PDB entry 5UAC | X-ray diffraction, 3.80 A resolution | chains C and E of the 6 polymer chains in the assembly

# Chain C
Protein: DNA-directed RNA polymerase subunit beta
Source organism: Escherichia coli (strain K12)
Notes: EC 2.7.7.6
UniProt: P0A8V2 (RPOB_ECOLI); numbering as in UniProt (aligned over 1-1342)
Chain sequence (1342 residues; each row starts with the number of its first residue):
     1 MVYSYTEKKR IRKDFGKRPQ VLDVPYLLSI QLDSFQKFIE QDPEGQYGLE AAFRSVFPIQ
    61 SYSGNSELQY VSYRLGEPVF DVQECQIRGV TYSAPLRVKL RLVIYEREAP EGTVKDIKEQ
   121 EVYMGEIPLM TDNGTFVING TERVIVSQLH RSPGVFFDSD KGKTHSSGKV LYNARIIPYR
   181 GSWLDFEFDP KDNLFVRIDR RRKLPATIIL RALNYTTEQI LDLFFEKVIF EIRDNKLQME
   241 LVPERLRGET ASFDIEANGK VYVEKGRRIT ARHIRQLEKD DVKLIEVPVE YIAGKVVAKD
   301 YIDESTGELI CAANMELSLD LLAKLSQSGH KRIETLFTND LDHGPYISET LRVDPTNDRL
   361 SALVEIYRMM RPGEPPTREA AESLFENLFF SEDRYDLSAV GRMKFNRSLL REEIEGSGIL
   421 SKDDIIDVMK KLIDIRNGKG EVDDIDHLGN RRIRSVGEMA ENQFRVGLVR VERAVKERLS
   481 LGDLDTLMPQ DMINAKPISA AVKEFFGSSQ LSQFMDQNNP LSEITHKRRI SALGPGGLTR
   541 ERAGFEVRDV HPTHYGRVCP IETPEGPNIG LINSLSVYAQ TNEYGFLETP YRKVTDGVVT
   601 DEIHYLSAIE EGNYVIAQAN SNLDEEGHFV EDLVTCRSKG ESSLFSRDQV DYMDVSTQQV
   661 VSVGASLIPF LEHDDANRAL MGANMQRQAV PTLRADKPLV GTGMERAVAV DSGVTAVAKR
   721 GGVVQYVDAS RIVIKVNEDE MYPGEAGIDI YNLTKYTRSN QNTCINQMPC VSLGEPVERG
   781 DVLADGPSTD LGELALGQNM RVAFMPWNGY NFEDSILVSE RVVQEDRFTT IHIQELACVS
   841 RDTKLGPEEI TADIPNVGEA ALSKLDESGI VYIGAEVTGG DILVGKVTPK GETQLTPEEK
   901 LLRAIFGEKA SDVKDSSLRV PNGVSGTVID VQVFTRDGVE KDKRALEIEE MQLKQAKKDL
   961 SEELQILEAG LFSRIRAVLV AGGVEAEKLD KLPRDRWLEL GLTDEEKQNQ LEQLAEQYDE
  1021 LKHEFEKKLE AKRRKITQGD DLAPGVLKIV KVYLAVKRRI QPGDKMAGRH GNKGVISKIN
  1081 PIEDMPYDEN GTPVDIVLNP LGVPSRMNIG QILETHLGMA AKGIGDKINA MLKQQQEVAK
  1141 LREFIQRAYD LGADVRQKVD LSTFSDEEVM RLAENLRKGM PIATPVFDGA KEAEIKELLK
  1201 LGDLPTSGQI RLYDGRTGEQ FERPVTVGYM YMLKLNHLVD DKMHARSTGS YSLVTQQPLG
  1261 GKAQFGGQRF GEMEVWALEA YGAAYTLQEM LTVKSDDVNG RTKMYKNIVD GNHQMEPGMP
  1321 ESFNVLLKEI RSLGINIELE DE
UniProt features mapped onto this chain:
  - modified residue (N6-acetyllysine): Lys-1022, Lys-1200
  - mutagenesis: Ile-561 (I561S: Resistant to antibiotics salinamide A and B), Ile-569 (I569S: Resistant to antibiotics salinamide A and B), Ala-665 (A665E: Resistant to antibiotics salinamide A and B), Asp-675 (D675A/G: Resistant to antibiotics salinamide A and B), Asn-677 (N677H/K: Resistant to antibiotics salinamide A and B), Leu-680 (L680M: Resistant to antibiotics salinamide A and B), Glu-813 (E813K: Disrupts the enzyme's active center)
Residues lining bound ligands: rifampicin (RFP): Arg-143, Ser-509, Gln-510, Leu-511, Ser-512, Gln-513, Phe-514, Asp-516, His-526, Arg-529, Ser-531, Leu-533, Gly-534, Arg-540, Pro-564, Asn-568, Ile-572, Arg-687
What the authors report for this chain:
  - binding site for rifampicin: Gln-513, Phe-514, Asp-516, His-526, Arg-529, Ser-531, Gly-534 to Glu-541, Arg-687
  - contacts within the chain: Gln-513/His-526 (hydrogen bond)
  - mutagenesis - D516V, S531L (Kd 263 uM): decreased binding to rifampicin
  - mutagenesis - H526Y (IC50 >= 2 mM): abolished binding to rifampicin

# Chain E
Protein: DNA-directed RNA polymerase subunit omega
Source organism: Escherichia coli (strain K12)
Notes: EC 2.7.7.6
UniProt: P0A800 (RPOZ_ECOLI); residues 1-91 here = UniProt positions 1-91
Chain sequence (91 residues; numbered 1 to 91; the number before each row is that of its first residue):
     1 MARVTVQDAV EKIGNRFDLV LVAARRARQM QVGGKDPLVP EENDKTTVIA LREIEEGLIN
    61 NQILDVRERQ EQQEQEAAEL QAVTAIAEGR R
Disordered / not traced: 1, 91

# Interface between chain C and chain E
Pairs across the interface (7; chain C residue first):
  Gly-1282(C) / Phe-17(E)
  Gly-1311(C) / Gln-31(E)
  Asn-1312(C) / Gln-31(E)
  Asn-1312(C) / Val-32(E)
  His-1313(C) / Arg-28(E)  hydrogen bond (backbone-side chain)
  His-1313(C) / Gln-31(E)  hydrogen bond (backbone-side chain)
  Gln-1314(C) / Arg-28(E)  hydrogen bond
Interface residues without a listed pair, chain C (6 interface residues in all): Tyr-1285
Interface residues without a listed pair, chain E (5 interface residues in all): Leu-21

# Overview
The interface between chain C and chain E involves 6 residues on one side and 5 on the other; the contacts
include 3 hydrogen bonds. Among the polar pairs are His-1313(C)/Arg-28(E), His-1313(C)/Gln-31(E) and
Gln-1314(C)/Arg-28(E). The paper reports a binding site for rifampicin at Gln-513(C), Phe-514(C) and
Asp-516(C) among others; D516V and S531L of chain C reduce binding to rifampicin.
Here chain C is DNA-directed RNA polymerase subunit beta and chain E is DNA-directed RNA polymerase subunit
omega, both from Escherichia coli (strain K12). Entry 5UAC (Escherichia coli RNA polymerase and Rifampin
complex, wild-type) was determined by X-ray diffraction together with 5UAG, 5UAH, 5UAJ, 5UAL and 5UAQ from the
same study.
